PDB entry 1Q86 | X-ray diffraction, 3.00 A resolution | chains A and E of the 32 polymer chains in the assembly

== Chain A ==
Molecule: 23S ribosomal RNA
Organism: Haloarcula marismortui
Sequence (2922 nucleotides; row label = number of the first residue in the row):
     2 UUGGCUACUA UGCCAGCUGG UGGAUUGCUC GGCUCAGGCG CUGAUGAAGG ACGUGCCAAG
    62 CUGCGAUAAG CCAUGGGGAG CCGCACGGAG GCGAAGAACC AUGGAUUUCC GAAUGAGAAU
   122 CUCUCUAACA AUUGCUUCGC GCAAUGAGGA ACCCCGAGAA CUGAAACAUC UCAGUAUCGG
   182 GAGGAACAGA AAACGCAAUG UGAUGUCGUU AGUAACCGCG AGUGAACGCG AUACAGCCCA
   242 AACCGAAGCC CUCACGGGCA AUGUGGUGUC AGGGCUACCU CUCAUCAGCC GACCGUCUCG
   302 ACGAAGUCUC UUGGAACAGA GCGUGAUACA GGGUGACAAC CCCGUACUCG AGACCAGUAC
   362 GACGUGCGGU AGUGCCAGAG UAGCGGGGGU UGGAUAUCCC UCGCGAAUAA CGCAGGCAUC
   422 GACUGCGAAG GCUAAACACA ACCUGAGACC GAUAGUGAAC AAGUAGUGUG AACGAACGCU
   482 GCAAAGUACC CUCAGAAGGG AGGCGAAAUA GAGCAUGAAA UCAGUUGGCG AUCGAGCGAC
   542 AGGGCAUACA AGGUCCCUCG ACGAAUGACC GACGCGCGAG CGUCCAGUAA GACUCACGGG
   602 AAGCCGAUGU UCUGUCGUAC GUUUUGAAAA ACGAGCCAGG GAGUGUGUCU GCAUGGCAAG
   662 UCUAACCGGA GUAUCCGGGG AGGCACAGGG AAACCGACAU GGCCGCAGGG CUUUGCCCGA
   722 GGGCCGCCGU CUUCAAGGGC GGGGAGCCAU GUGGACACGA CCCGAAUCCG GACGAUCUAC
   782 GCAUGGACAA GAUGAAGCGU GCCGAAAGGC ACGUGGAAGU CUGUUAGAGU UGGUGUCCUA
   842 CAAUACCCUC UCGUGAUCUA UGUGUAGGGG UGAAAGGCCC AUCGAGUCCG GCAACAGCUG
   902 GUUCCAAUCG AAACAUGUCG AAGCAUGACC UCCGCCGAGG UAGUCUGUGA GGUAGAGCGA
   962 CCGAUUGGUG UGUCCGCCUC CGAGAGGAGU CGGCACACCU GUCAAACUCC AAACUUACAG
  1022 ACGCCGUUUG ACGCGGGGAU UCCGGUGCGC GGGGUAAGCC UGUGUACCAG GAGGGGAACA
  1082 ACCCAGAGAU AGGUUAAGGU CCCCAAGUGU GGAUUAAGUG UAAUCCUCUG AAGGUGGUCU
  1142 CGAGCCCUAG ACAGCCGGGA GGUGAGCUUA GAAGCAGCUA CCCUCUAAGA AAAGCGUAAC
  1202 AGCUUACCGG CCGAGGUUUG AGGCGCCCAA AAUGAUCGGG ACUCAAAUCC ACCACCGAGA
  1262 CCUGUCCGUA CCACUCAUAC UGGUAAUCGA GUAGAUUGGC GCUCUAAUUG GAUGGAAGUA
  1322 GGGGUGAAAA CUCCUAUGGA CCGAUUAGUG ACGAAAAUCC UGGCCAUAGU AGCAGCGAUA
  1382 GUCGGGUGAG AACCCCGACG GCCUAAUGGA UAAGGGUUCC UCAGCACUGC UGAUCAGCUG
  1442 AGGGUUAGCC GGUCCUAAGU CAUACCGCAA CUCGACUAUG ACGAAAUGGG AAACGGGUUA
  1502 AUAUUCCCGU GCCACUAUGC AGUGAAAGUU GACGCCCUGG GGUCGAUCAC GCUGGGCAUU
  1562 CGCCCAGUCG AACCGUCCAA CUCCGUGGAA GCCGUAAUGG CAGGAAGCGG ACGAACGGCG
  1622 GCAUAGGGAA ACGUGAUUCA ACCUGGGGCC CAUGAAAAGA CGAGCAUAGU GUCCGUACCG
  1682 AGAACCGACA CAGGUGUCCA UGGCGGCGAA AGCCAAGGCC UGUCGGGAGC AACCAACGUU
  1742 AGGGAAUUCG GCAAGUUAGU CCCGUACCUU CGGAAGAAGG GAUGCCUGCU CCGGAACGGA
  1802 GCAGGUCGCA GUGACUCGGA AGCUCGGACU GUCUAGUAAC AACAUAGGUG ACCGCAAAUC
  1862 CGCAAGGACU CGUACGGUCA CUGAAUCCUG CCCAGUGCAG GUAUCUGAAC ACCUCGUACA
  1922 AGAGGACGAA GGACCUGUCA ACGGCGGGGG UAACUAUGAC CCUCUUAAGG UAGCGUAGUA
  1982 CCUUGCCGCA UCAGUAGCGG CUUGCAUGAA UGGAUUAACC AGAGCUUCAC UGUCCCAACG
  2042 UUGGGCCCGG UGAACUGUAC AUUCCAGUGC GGAGUCUGGA GACACCCAGG GGGAAGCGAA
  2102 GACCCUAUGG AGCUUUACUG CAGGCUGUCG CUGAGACGUG GUCGCCGAUG UGCAGCAUAG
  2162 GUAGGAGACA CUACACAGGU ACCCGCGCUA GCGGGCCACC GAGUCAACAG UGAAAUACUA
  2222 CCCGUCGGUG ACUGCGACUC UCACUCCGGG AGGAGGACAC CGAUAGCCGG GCAGUUUGAC
  2282 UGGGGCGGUA CGCGCUCGAA AAGAUAUCGA GCGCGCCCUA UGGCUAUCUC AGCCGGGACA
  2342 GAGACCCGGC GAAGAGUGCA AGAGCAAAAG AUAGCUUGAC AGUGUUCUUC CCAACGAGGA
  2402 ACGCUGACGC GAAAGCGUGG UCUAGCGAAC CAAUUAGCCU GCUUGAUGCG GGCAAUUGAU
  2462 GACAGAAAAG CUACCCUAGG GAUAACAGAG UCGUCACUCG CAAGAGCACA UAUCGACCGA
  2522 GUGGCUUGCU ACCUCGAUGU CGGUUCCCUC CAUCCUGCCC GUGCAGAAGC GGGCAAGGGU
  2582 GAGGUUGUUC GCCUAUUAAA GGAGGUCGUG AGCUGGGUUU AGACCGUCGU GAGACAGGUC
  2642 GGCUGCUAUC UACUGGGUGU GUAAUGGUGU CUGACAAGAA CGACCGUAUA GUACGAGAGG
  2702 AACUACGGUU GGUGGCCACU GGUGUACCGG UUGUUCGAGA GAGCACGUGC CGGGUAGCCA
  2762 CGCCACACGG GGUAAGAGCU GAACGCAUCU AAGCUCGAAA CCCACUUGGA AAAGAGACAC
  2822 CGCCGAGGUC CCGCGUACAA GACGCGGUCG AUAGACUCGG GGUGUGCGCG UCGAGGUAAC
  2882 GAGACGUUAA GCCCACGAGC ACUAACAGAC CAAAGCCAUC AU
Unresolved in the structure: 2-9, 126-127, 715, 971-998, 1560, 1952-1963, 2137-2236, 2339-2343, 2665-2666, 2915-2923
Metal / ion sites: Mg2+ site 1 near G28 (its only coordinating residue here); Na+ site 1: C40, G41, C443; Na+ site 2: G56, G61; Na+ site 3: G66, U107, U108; Mg2+ site 2 near U115 (its only coordinating residue here); Na+ site 4: C141, G142; Na+ site 5 near U146 (its only coordinating residue here); Mg2+ site 3: C162, U2276; K+ site 1: C162, U163, U172; Mg2+ site 4: A165, A167, C168; Na+ site 6: A165, A166, A167; Mg2+ site 5: A166, G219; 67 more Na+ sites not listed; 98 more Mg2+ sites not listed; 1 more K+ sites not listed
Residues lining bound ligands:
  - phenylalaninal (PHA), molecule 1: G2102, C2104, A2486, U2620
  - phenylalaninal (PHA), molecule 2: A2486, C2487, U2541, U2620
What the authors report for this chain:
  - binding site for CCA-phenylalanine-cariotic-acid-biotin: G2284, G2285
  - catalytic residues: A2486 (proposed by the authors, not directly observed)

== Chain E ==
Protein: 50S ribosomal protein L4E
Organism: Haloarcula marismortui
UniProtKB: P12735 (RL4_HALMA); residue numbers follow UniProt; this construct covers 1-246
Amino-acid sequence (246 residues; numbered 1 to 246; the number before each row is that of its first residue):
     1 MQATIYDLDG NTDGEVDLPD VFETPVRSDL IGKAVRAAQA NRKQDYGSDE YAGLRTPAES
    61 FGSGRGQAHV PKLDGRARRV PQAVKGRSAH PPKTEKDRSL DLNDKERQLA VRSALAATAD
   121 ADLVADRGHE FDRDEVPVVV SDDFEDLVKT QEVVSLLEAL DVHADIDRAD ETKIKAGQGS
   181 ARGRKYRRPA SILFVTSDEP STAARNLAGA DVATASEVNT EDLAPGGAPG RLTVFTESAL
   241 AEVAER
Metal / ion sites: Na+ site 1: Asp45, Thr94, Lys96; Na+ site 2: Arg55 (shared with G464(A), G475(A) of chain A)

== Chain A / chain E interface ==
Residue-residue contacts - 227 pairs, chain A then chain E:
  C29(A) - Gln178(E)  phosphate contact
  U30(A) - Ala181(E)  phosphate contact
  C34(A) - Gly47(E)  hydrogen bond to the sugar
  C34(A) - Ser48(E)  sugar contact
  C34(A) - Asp49(E)  phosphate contact
  U35(A) - Asp45(E)  hydrogen bond to the sugar
  U35(A) - Tyr46(E)  sugar contact
  U35(A) - Gly47(E)  sugar contact
  U35(A) - Asp49(E)  phosphate contact
  U35(A) - Thr94(E)  hydrogen bond to the phosphate
  C36(A) - Asp45(E)  sugar contact
  G326(A) - Gln151(E)  phosphate contact
  G326(A) - Asn206(E)  base contact
  A327(A) - Lys149(E)  salt bridge to the phosphate
  A327(A) - Thr150(E)  sugar contact
  A327(A) - Gln151(E)  hydrogen bond to the base
  A327(A) - Asn206(E)  hydrogen bond to the base
  A327(A) - Leu207(E)  base contact
  U328(A) - Val148(E)  sugar contact
  U328(A) - Lys149(E)  salt bridge to the phosphate
  U328(A) - Thr150(E)  hydrogen bond to the phosphate
  U328(A) - Thr202(E)  sugar contact
  U328(A) - Arg205(E)  hydrogen bond to the phosphate
  A329(A) - Arg205(E)  salt bridge to the phosphate
  A329(A) - Asn206(E)  phosphate contact
  C330(A) - Asp170(E)  base contact
  C330(A) - Arg188(E)  base contact
  C330(A) - Asn206(E)  hydrogen bond to the base
  C330(A) - Ala208(E)  base contact
  G332(A) - Tyr186(E)  phosphate contact
  G333(A) - Lys185(E)  phosphate contact
  G333(A) - Tyr186(E)  phosphate contact
  C338(A) - Ile174(E)  sugar contact
  A339(A) - Tyr186(E)  hydrogen bond to the phosphate
  A347(A) - Arg205(E)  hydrogen bond to the sugar
  A447(A) - Gln44(E)  hydrogen bond to the sugar
  G448(A) - Gln44(E)  hydrogen bond to the sugar
  G448(A) - Arg184(E)  hydrogen bond to the sugar
  A449(A) - Lys43(E)  base contact
  A449(A) - Gln44(E)  hydrogen bond to the phosphate
  A449(A) - Arg184(E)  phosphate contact
  C450(A) - Tyr46(E)  sugar contact
  C450(A) - Arg182(E)  salt bridge to the phosphate
  C450(A) - Arg184(E)  salt bridge to the phosphate
  C451(A) - Arg182(E)  salt bridge to the phosphate
  G452(A) - Gln178(E)  hydrogen bond to the sugar
  G452(A) - Ala181(E)  base contact
  G452(A) - Arg182(E)  hydrogen bond to the base
  U454(A) - Val84(E)  base contact
  A455(A) - Val84(E)  phosphate contact
  A455(A) - Lys85(E)  hydrogen bond to the phosphate
  G456(A) - Ser88(E)  phosphate contact
  U457(A) - Ser48(E)  phosphate contact
  U457(A) - Asp49(E)  hydrogen bond to the phosphate
  U457(A) - Ala52(E)  phosphate contact
  U457(A) - Arg55(E)  hydrogen bond to the phosphate
  G458(A) - Tyr51(E)  phosphate contact
  G458(A) - Ala52(E)  phosphate contact
  G458(A) - Gly53(E)  hydrogen bond to the phosphate
  G458(A) - Arg55(E)  salt bridge to the phosphate
  G458(A) - Lys85(E)  hydrogen bond to the phosphate
  A459(A) - Lys85(E)  salt bridge to the phosphate
  C474(A) - Pro57(E)  phosphate contact
  C474(A) - Leu73(E)  phosphate contact
  C474(A) - Asp74(E)  hydrogen bond to the sugar
  G475(A) - Thr56(E)  hydrogen bond to the phosphate
  G475(A) - Pro57(E)  phosphate contact
  G475(A) - Leu73(E)  phosphate contact
  G475(A) - Asp74(E)  sugar contact
  A476(A) - Arg76(E)  sugar contact
  A476(A) - Arg78(E)  salt bridge to the phosphate
  A477(A) - Lys85(E)  salt bridge to the phosphate
  G640(A) - Val84(E)  base contact
  G641(A) - Gln82(E)  hydrogen bond to the base
  G642(A) - Pro81(E)  sugar contact
  G642(A) - Gln82(E)  sugar contact
  A643(A) - Ala89(E)  sugar contact
  A643(A) - His90(E)  phosphate contact
  G644(A) - His90(E)  sugar contact
  U645(A) - His90(E)  hydrogen bond to the sugar
  U645(A) - Lys93(E)  hydrogen bond to the base
  G646(A) - Lys93(E)  sugar contact
  G646(A) - Glu95(E)  sugar contact
  G646(A) - Lys96(E)  salt bridge to the phosphate
  U647(A) - Glu95(E)  sugar contact
  U647(A) - Lys96(E)  phosphate contact
  U647(A) - Asp97(E)  hydrogen bond to the phosphate
  G656(A) - Arg27(E)  hydrogen bond to the phosphate
  G656(A) - Leu30(E)  sugar contact
  G656(A) - Asn103(E)  base contact
  G656(A) - Glu106(E)  hydrogen bond to the base
  G657(A) - Arg27(E)  salt bridge to the phosphate
  G657(A) - Leu30(E)  sugar contact
  G657(A) - Asn103(E)  base contact
  G657(A) - Lys105(E)  sugar contact
  G657(A) - Glu106(E)  sugar contact
  G657(A) - Leu109(E)  phosphate contact
  C658(A) - Lys105(E)  hydrogen bond to the sugar
  U662(A) - Lys105(E)  salt bridge to the phosphate
  C663(A) - Asn103(E)  phosphate contact
  C663(A) - Lys105(E)  salt bridge to the phosphate
  U664(A) - Leu102(E)  phosphate contact
  U664(A) - Asn103(E)  phosphate contact
  U664(A) - Asp104(E)  hydrogen bond to the phosphate
  G670(A) - Glu217(E)  hydrogen bond to the base
  A671(A) - Glu217(E)  hydrogen bond to the sugar
  G672(A) - Ala213(E)  base contact
  G672(A) - Thr214(E)  hydrogen bond to the base
  G672(A) - Glu217(E)  base contact
  G672(A) - Val218(E)  hydrogen bond to the base
  G672(A) - Asp222(E)  hydrogen bond to the base
  A674(A) - Gln44(E)  base contact
  U675(A) - Ala38(E)  hydrogen bond to the sugar
  U675(A) - Asn41(E)  phosphate contact
  U675(A) - Arg42(E)  hydrogen bond to the sugar
  C676(A) - Ala37(E)  phosphate contact
  C676(A) - Ala38(E)  phosphate contact
  C676(A) - Asn41(E)  hydrogen bond to the phosphate
  C676(A) - Glu217(E)  sugar contact
  C676(A) - Asn219(E)  hydrogen bond to the sugar
  C677(A) - Arg107(E)  salt bridge to the phosphate
  C677(A) - Ser216(E)  hydrogen bond to the sugar
  C677(A) - Glu217(E)  sugar contact
  C677(A) - Asn219(E)  phosphate contact
  C677(A) - Arg246(E)  hydrogen bond to the phosphate
  G678(A) - Arg107(E)  salt bridge to the phosphate
  G678(A) - Gln108(E)  hydrogen bond to the phosphate
  G678(A) - Arg246(E)  salt bridge to the phosphate
  C749(A) - Asn103(E)  hydrogen bond to the sugar
  A750(A) - Lys33(E)  hydrogen bond to the sugar
  A750(A) - Asp101(E)  hydrogen bond to the sugar
  A750(A) - Asn103(E)  sugar contact
  U751(A) - Lys33(E)  sugar contact
  U751(A) - Leu100(E)  sugar contact
  U751(A) - Asp101(E)  hydrogen bond to the phosphate
  G760(A) - Lys93(E)  base contact
  C762(A) - His90(E)  hydrogen bond to the sugar
  C763(A) - Arg87(E)  phosphate contact
  C763(A) - His90(E)  phosphate contact
  C764(A) - His69(E)  sugar contact
  C764(A) - Val80(E)  phosphate contact
  C764(A) - Pro81(E)  sugar contact
  C764(A) - Gln82(E)  hydrogen bond to the sugar
  C764(A) - Arg87(E)  salt bridge to the phosphate
  G765(A) - Ser60(E)  phosphate contact
  G765(A) - His69(E)  hydrogen bond to the sugar
  G765(A) - Pro71(E)  phosphate contact
  G765(A) - Val80(E)  phosphate contact
  A766(A) - Ser60(E)  hydrogen bond to the phosphate
  A766(A) - Gly62(E)  phosphate contact
  A766(A) - His69(E)  sugar contact
  A767(A) - Gly62(E)  phosphate contact
  C890(A) - Pro57(E)  phosphate contact
  G891(A) - Pro57(E)  phosphate contact
  A894(A) - Leu54(E)  base contact
  A894(A) - Arg87(E)  hydrogen bond to the base
  C1305(A) - Gly177(E)  phosphate contact
  C1305(A) - Gln178(E)  hydrogen bond to the phosphate
  C1305(A) - Gly179(E)  phosphate contact
  C1305(A) - Arg184(E)  hydrogen bond to the phosphate
  U1306(A) - Lys43(E)  sugar contact
  U1306(A) - Lys175(E)  salt bridge to the phosphate
  U1306(A) - Gly179(E)  phosphate contact
  U1306(A) - Arg184(E)  salt bridge to the phosphate
  A1307(A) - Gln39(E)  hydrogen bond to the sugar
  A1307(A) - Lys175(E)  salt bridge to the phosphate
  A1307(A) - Gly226(E)  sugar contact
  A1308(A) - Arg127(E)  hydrogen bond to the phosphate
  A1308(A) - Arg187(E)  salt bridge to the phosphate
  A1308(A) - Pro225(E)  hydrogen bond to the sugar
  A1308(A) - Gly226(E)  sugar contact
  A1308(A) - Ala228(E)  sugar contact
  U1309(A) - Arg127(E)  salt bridge to the phosphate
  U1309(A) - Arg168(E)  salt bridge to the phosphate
  U1309(A) - Arg187(E)  salt bridge to the phosphate
  U1309(A) - Pro189(E)  phosphate contact
  U1309(A) - Ala190(E)  hydrogen bond to the phosphate
  U1310(A) - Gly128(E)  phosphate contact
  U1310(A) - Arg168(E)  salt bridge to the phosphate
  U1310(A) - Lys173(E)  base contact
  U1310(A) - Arg187(E)  base contact
  G1311(A) - Lys173(E)  base contact
  C1342(A) - Ile174(E)  hydrogen bond to the base
  C1343(A) - Ile174(E)  hydrogen bond to the base
  C1343(A) - Lys175(E)  phosphate contact
  C1343(A) - Ala176(E)  phosphate contact
  C1343(A) - Gly177(E)  hydrogen bond to the phosphate
  G1344(A) - Lys173(E)  hydrogen bond to the base
  G1344(A) - Ala176(E)  phosphate contact
  A1345(A) - Lys173(E)  base contact
  A1348(A) - Arg36(E)  hydrogen bond to the sugar
  G1349(A) - Arg36(E)  salt bridge to the phosphate
  G1351(A) - Lys96(E)  salt bridge to the phosphate
  A1352(A) - Tyr46(E)  hydrogen bond to the phosphate
  A1352(A) - Ser48(E)  base contact
  A1352(A) - Ser88(E)  hydrogen bond to the base
  A1352(A) - His90(E)  sugar contact
  A1352(A) - Pro91(E)  sugar contact
  A1352(A) - Pro92(E)  phosphate contact
  A1358(A) - Gln82(E)  base contact
  U1359(A) - Ser63(E)  base contact
  U1359(A) - Gly66(E)  base contact
  U1359(A) - Gln67(E)  hydrogen bond to the base
  U1359(A) - Ala68(E)  phosphate contact
  U1359(A) - His69(E)  hydrogen bond to the base
  C1360(A) - Ala68(E)  phosphate contact
  C1360(A) - Val70(E)  sugar contact
  C1360(A) - Gln82(E)  hydrogen bond to the sugar
  C1361(A) - Ala68(E)  phosphate contact
  C1361(A) - Val70(E)  sugar contact
  C1361(A) - Ala77(E)  phosphate contact
  C1361(A) - Gln82(E)  sugar contact
  C1361(A) - Ala83(E)  sugar contact
  C1361(A) - Val84(E)  hydrogen bond to the sugar
  U1362(A) - Arg76(E)  hydrogen bond to the phosphate
  U1362(A) - Ala77(E)  hydrogen bond to the phosphate
  U1362(A) - Val84(E)  sugar contact
  G1363(A) - Arg76(E)  salt bridge to the phosphate
  A2100(A) - Gly64(E)  sugar contact
  A2100(A) - Arg65(E)  phosphate contact
  A2100(A) - Gly66(E)  phosphate contact
  A2101(A) - Ser63(E)  sugar contact
  A2101(A) - Gly64(E)  hydrogen bond to the phosphate
  A2101(A) - Arg65(E)  hydrogen bond to the phosphate
  A2101(A) - Gly66(E)  hydrogen bond to the phosphate
  A2101(A) - Gln67(E)  phosphate contact
  A2479(A) - Ser63(E)  phosphate contact
Also at the interface, not in a pair above, chain A (95 interface residues in all): C348, G467, G680, G752, A761
Also at the interface, not in a pair above, chain E (121 interface residues in all): Asp29, Ala40, Phe61, Lys72, Gly75, Arg79, Val111, Val154, Thr172, Ser180, Gly183, Pro200, Ala203, Val212, Glu221

== In short ==
Chain A and chain E form an interface of 95 and 121 residues respectively; the contacts include 74 hydrogen
bonds and 29 salt bridges. Polar contacts include A327(A)-Gln151(E), A327(A)-Asn206(E) and C330(A)-Asn206(E).
Chain A binds phenylalaninal. From the paper: the catalytic residue A2486(A); a binding site for
CCA-phenylalanine-cariotic-acid-biotin at G2284(A) and G2285(A).
Chain A is 23S ribosomal RNA and chain E is 50S ribosomal protein L4E, both from Haloarcula marismortui; the
structure, Crystal structure of CCA-Phe-cap-biotin bound simultaneously at half occupancy to both the A-site
and P-site of ..., was determined by X-ray diffraction, deposited together with 1Q7Y, 1Q81, 1Q82 and 1M90.
